8UCY - chain A; structure by X-ray diffraction, 1.48 A resolution.

# Chain A
Molecule: Chloroplastic import inner membrane translocase subunit HP30-1
From: Arabidopsis thaliana
Notes: fragment: SAM domain
Reference sequence: Q9SCK3 (HP301_ARATH); residue numbers follow UniProt; this construct covers 190-261
Chain sequence (90 residues; numbered 172 to 261; the number before each row is that of its first residue):
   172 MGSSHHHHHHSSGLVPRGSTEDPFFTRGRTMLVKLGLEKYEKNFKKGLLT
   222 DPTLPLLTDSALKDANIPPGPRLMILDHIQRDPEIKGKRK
Unresolved in the structure: 172-192, 258-261
Construct notes: initiating methionine (172); expression tag (173-189)
From the paper describing this entry:
  - self-association interface (contacts with another copy of this molecule); pairs are residue here / residue on that copy: G218-G241 (backbone contact), D235-K234, D235-R243
  - mutagenesis - D235A: decreased stability with Chloroplastic import inner membrane translocase subunit HP30-1 (chain A)
  - mutagenesis - D235A, D235A/G241E, G241E: abolished binding to tRNA
  - mutagenesis - D235A/G241E: abolished growth
  - mutagenesis - D235A: decreased stability in response to oligomeric species

# In short
The paper reports that D235A, D235A/G241E and G241E abolish binding to tRNA; a self-association interface
involving G218 and D235.
Chain A is Chloroplastic import inner membrane translocase subunit HP30-1 (Arabidopsis thaliana); the
structure, Sterile Alpha Motif (SAM) domain from Tric1, Arabidopsis thaliana, was determined by X-ray
diffraction together with 8UCZ and 8UD0 from the same study.
